PDB entry 9EP4 | electron microscopy, 3.20 A resolution | chains B and D of the 3 polymer chains in the assembly

== Chain B ==
Molecule: Integrator complex subunit 5
Source organism: Homo sapiens
UniProtKB: Q6P9B9 (INT5_HUMAN); residues 1-1019 here = UniProt positions 1-1019
Chain sequence (1019 residues; each row starts with the number of its first residue):
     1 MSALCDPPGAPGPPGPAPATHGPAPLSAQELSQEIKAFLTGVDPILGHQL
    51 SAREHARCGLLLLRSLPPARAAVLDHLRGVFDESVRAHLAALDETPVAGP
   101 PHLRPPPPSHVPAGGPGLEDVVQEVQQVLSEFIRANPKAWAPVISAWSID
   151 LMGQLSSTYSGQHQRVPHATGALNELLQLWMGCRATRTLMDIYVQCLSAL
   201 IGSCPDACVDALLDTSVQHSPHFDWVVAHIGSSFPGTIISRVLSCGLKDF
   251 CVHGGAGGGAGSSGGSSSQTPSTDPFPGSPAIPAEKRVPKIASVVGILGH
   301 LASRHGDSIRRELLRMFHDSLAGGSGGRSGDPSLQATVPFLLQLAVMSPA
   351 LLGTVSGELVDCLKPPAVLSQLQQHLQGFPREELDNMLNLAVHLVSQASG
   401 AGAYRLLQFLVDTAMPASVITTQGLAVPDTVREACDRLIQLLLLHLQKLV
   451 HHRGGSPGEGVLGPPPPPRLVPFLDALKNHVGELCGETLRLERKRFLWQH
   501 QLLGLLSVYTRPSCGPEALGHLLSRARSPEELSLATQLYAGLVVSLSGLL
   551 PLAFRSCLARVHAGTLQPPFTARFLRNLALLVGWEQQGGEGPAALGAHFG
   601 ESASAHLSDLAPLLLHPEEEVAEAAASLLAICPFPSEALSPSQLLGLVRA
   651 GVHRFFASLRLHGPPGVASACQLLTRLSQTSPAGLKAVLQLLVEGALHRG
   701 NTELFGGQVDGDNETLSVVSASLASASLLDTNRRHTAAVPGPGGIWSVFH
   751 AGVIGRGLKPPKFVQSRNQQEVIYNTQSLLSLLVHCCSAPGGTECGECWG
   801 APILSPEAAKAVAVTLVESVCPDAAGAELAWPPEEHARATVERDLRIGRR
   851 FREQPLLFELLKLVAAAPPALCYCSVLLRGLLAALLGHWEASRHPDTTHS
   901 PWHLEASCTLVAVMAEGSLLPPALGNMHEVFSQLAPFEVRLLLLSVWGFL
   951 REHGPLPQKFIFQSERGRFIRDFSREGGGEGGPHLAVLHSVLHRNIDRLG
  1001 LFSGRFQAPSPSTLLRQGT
Unresolved in the structure: 1-27, 41-51, 95-115, 159-172, 254-289, 322-331, 416-427, 455-465, 710-765, 792-794, 1010-1019

== Chain D ==
Molecule: Integrator complex subunit 15
Source organism: Homo sapiens
UniProtKB: Q96N11 (INT15_HUMAN); residue numbers follow UniProt; this construct covers 1-449
Chain sequence (449 residues; numbered 1 to 449; the number before each row is that of its first residue):
     1 MSDIRHSLLRRDALSAAKEVLYHLDIYFSSQLQSAPLPIVDKGPVELLEE
    51 FVFQVPKERSAQPKRLNSLQELQLLEIMCNYFQEQTKDSVRQIIFSSLFS
   101 PQGNKADDSRMSLLGKLVSMAVAVCRIPVLECAASWLQRTPVVYCVRLAK
   151 ALVDDYCCLVPGSIQTLKQIFSASPRFCCQFITSVTALYDLSSDDLIPPM
   201 DLLEMIVTWIFEDPRLILITFLNTPIAANLPIGFLELTPLVGLIRWCVKA
   251 PLAYKRKKKPPLSNGHVSNKVTKDPGVGMDRDSHLLYSKLHLSVLQVLMT
   301 LQLHLTEKNLYGRLGLILFDHMVPLVEEINRLADELNPLNASQEIELSLD
   351 RLAQALQVAMASGALLCTRDDLRTLCSRLPHNNLLQLVISGPVQQSPHAA
   401 LPPGFYPHIHTPPLGYGAVPAHPAAHPALPTHPGHTFISGVTFPFRPIR
Unresolved in the structure: 258-275, 391-449
UniProt features mapped onto this chain:
  - mutagenesis: Leu-69 to Leu-72 (Abolished intraction with INTS5, leading to Impaired assembly of the integrator complex), Met-120 to Val-124 (Abolished intraction with INTS5, leading to Impaired assembly of the integrator complex), Leu-384 to Leu-387 (Abolished interaction with INTS10)

== Interface between chain B and chain D ==
Pairs across the interface - 12 pairs, chain B then chain D:
  Ala-28(B) / Val-124(D)
  Lys-36(B) / Glu-76(D)  salt bridge
  Arg-64(B) / Val-160(D)
  Leu-66(B) / Ala-123(D)  hydrophobic
  Pro-67(B) / Asp-155(D)
  Pro-67(B) / Val-160(D)  hydrophobic
  Pro-68(B) / Lys-116(D)  hydrogen bond (backbone-side chain)
  Pro-68(B) / Ser-119(D)
  Ala-71(B) / Ser-68(D)
  Ala-72(B) / Ser-68(D)  hydrogen bond (backbone-side chain)
  Asn-136(B) / Cys-158(D)  hydrogen bond (side chain-backbone)
  Trp-140(B) / Leu-159(D)  hydrogen bond (side chain-backbone)
Other interface residues (no listed pair), chain B (17 interface residues in all): Leu-31, Ser-32, Ile-35, Phe-38, Leu-39, Ala-135, Ala-139
Other interface residues (no listed pair), chain D (16 interface residues in all): Leu-69, Asn-80, Met-120, Cys-125, Arg-126, Pro-161
Interface features reported in the paper:
  - hot spots on chain D (mutagenesis) - L69A/L72A, M120A/V124A: decreased binding to Integrator complex subunit 5 (chain B)

== Summary ==
The interface between chain B and chain D involves 17 residues on one side and 16 on the other, with 4
hydrogen bonds and 1 salt bridge. Among the polar pairs are Lys-36(B)/Glu-76(D), Pro-68(B)/Lys-116(D) and
Ala-72(B)/Ser-68(D). The paper reports that L69A/L72A and M120A/V124A of chain D reduce binding to Integrator
complex subunit 5 (chain B).
Here chain B is Integrator complex subunit 5 and chain D is Integrator complex subunit 15, both from Homo
sapiens. Entry 9EP4 (Structure of Integrator subcomplex INTS5/8/15) was determined by electron microscopy
together with 9EOC, 9EOF, 9EP1, 9FA4 and 9FA7 from the same study.
